6M36 - chains B and H of the 8 polymer chains in the assembly; structure by X-ray diffraction, 3.40 A resolution.

[Chain B (and H)]
Protein: Anti-sigma-B factor antagonist
Organism: Bacillus subtilis (strain 168)
Notes: chain H of this document is another copy of the same molecule, construct and numbering; everything in this record applies to it too
UniProtKB: P17903 (RSBV_BACSU); residue numbers follow UniProt; this construct covers 2-104
Amino-acid sequence (103 residues; numbered 2 to 104; the number before each row is that of its first residue):
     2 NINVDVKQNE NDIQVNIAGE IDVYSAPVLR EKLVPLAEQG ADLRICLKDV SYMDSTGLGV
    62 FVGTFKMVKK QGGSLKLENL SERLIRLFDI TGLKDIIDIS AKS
Unresolved in the structure: 102-104 (chain H: 103-104)
Curated features (UniProtKB/Swiss-Prot):
  - modified residue: S52 (Phosphoserine), S56 (Phosphoserine), T57 (Phosphothreonine)
  - mutagenesis: S56 (S56A: Loss of phosphorylation. Interacts strongly with RsbW; S56D: No interaction with RsbW)
What the authors report for this chain:
  - post-translational modification sites: S56 (citing earlier work)

[Interface between chain B and chain H]
Contacting residue pairs (18; chain B residue first):
  I3(B) - D6(H)
  N4(B) - N4(H)  hydrogen bond (side chain-backbone)
  N4(B) - V5(H)
  N4(B) - D6(H)
  N4(B) - N17(H)
  N4(B) - A19(H)
  V5(B) - V5(H)
  V5(B) - D6(H)  hydrogen bond (backbone-side chain)
  D6(B) - I3(H)
  D6(B) - N4(H)
  D6(B) - V5(H)
  D6(B) - K33(H)  salt bridge
  V7(B) - K33(H)  hydrogen bond (backbone-side chain)
  K8(B) - K33(H)
  N17(B) - N4(H)  hydrogen bond (backbone-side chain)
  K33(B) - D6(H)  salt bridge
  K33(B) - V7(H)  hydrogen bond (side chain-backbone)
  K33(B) - K8(H)
Also at the interface, not in a pair above, chain B (11 interface residues in all): I18, A19, V29
Also at the interface, not in a pair above, chain H (11 interface residues in all): I18, V29
Interface features reported in the paper:
  - residue pairs: V7(H)-K33(B) (hydrogen bond)

[In short]
Chain B and chain H each contribute 11 residues to their interface, with 5 hydrogen bonds and 2 salt bridges.
Among the polar pairs are D6(B)-K33(H), N4(B)-N4(H) and V5(B)-D6(H). The authors report a hydrogen bond
between V7(H) and K33(B). From UniProt: one mutagenesis site on chain B. The paper reports a modification site
at S56(B).
Both chains are Anti-sigma-B factor antagonist (Bacillus subtilis (strain 168)). Entry 6M36 (The crystal
structure of B. subtilis RsbV/RsbW complex in the monoclinic crystal form) was determined by X-ray diffraction
together with 6M37 from the same study.
